4CH3 - chain A; structure by X-ray diffraction, 2.28 A resolution.

Chain A:
Protein: Pyrrolysine--tRNA ligase
From: Methanosarcina mazei
Notes: EC 6.1.1.26; fragment: catalytic domain residues 185-454
UniProtKB: Q8PWY1 (PYLS_METMA); numbering as in UniProt (aligned over 185-454)
Amino-acid sequence (291 residues; numbered 164 to 454; the number before each row is that of its first residue):
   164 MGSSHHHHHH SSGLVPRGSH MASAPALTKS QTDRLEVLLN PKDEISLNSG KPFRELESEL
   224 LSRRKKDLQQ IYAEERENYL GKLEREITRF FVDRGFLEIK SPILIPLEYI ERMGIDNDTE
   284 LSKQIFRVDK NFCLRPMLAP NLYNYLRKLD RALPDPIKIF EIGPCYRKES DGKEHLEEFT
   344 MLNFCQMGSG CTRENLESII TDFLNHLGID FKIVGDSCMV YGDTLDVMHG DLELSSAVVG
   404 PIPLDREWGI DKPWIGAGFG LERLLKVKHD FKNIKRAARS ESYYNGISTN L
Not modelled in the structure: 164-187
Differences from the reference sequence: expression tag (164-184)
Small-molecule neighbours: YLB (5'-O-({[(2R)-2-amino-6-(butanoylamino)hexanoyl]oxy}phosphinato)adenosine): Met300, Ala302, Leu305, Tyr306, Leu309, Arg330, Glu332, Glu337, His338, Leu339, Phe342, Met344, Asn346, Phe347, Cys348, Glu396, Leu397, Ser398, Ser399, Val401, Trp417, Gly419, Ala420, Gly421, Phe422, Gly423, Arg426, Ile437
Reported in the primary citation:
  - binding site for YLB: Asn346, Cys348
  - conformationally variable residues (order/disorder transition): Tyr384

Summary:
Bound to chain A: compound YLB. The paper reports a binding site for YLB at Asn346 and Cys348; conformational
variability at Tyr384.
Chain A is Pyrrolysine--tRNA ligase (Methanosarcina mazei); the structure, Structure of pyrrolysyl-tRNA
synthetase in complex with adenylated butyryl lysine, was determined by X-ray diffraction together with 4CH4,
4CH5 and 4CH6 from the same study.
